PDB entry 8SS3 | electron microscopy, 3.21 A resolution | chains A and F of the 6 polymer chains in the assembly

== Chain A ==
Protein: Glutamate receptor 2, Voltage-dependent calcium channel gamma-5 subunit chimera
Source organism: Rattus norvegicus
UniProtKB: chimeric construct of P19491, Q8VHW8: residues 10-826 from P19491 (GRIA2_RAT), isoform P19491-2 positions 25-841 (UniProt number = residue number + 15); residues 832-1035 from Q8VHW8 positions 4-207 (UniProt number = residue number - 828)
Sequence (1026 residues; each row starts with the number of its first residue):
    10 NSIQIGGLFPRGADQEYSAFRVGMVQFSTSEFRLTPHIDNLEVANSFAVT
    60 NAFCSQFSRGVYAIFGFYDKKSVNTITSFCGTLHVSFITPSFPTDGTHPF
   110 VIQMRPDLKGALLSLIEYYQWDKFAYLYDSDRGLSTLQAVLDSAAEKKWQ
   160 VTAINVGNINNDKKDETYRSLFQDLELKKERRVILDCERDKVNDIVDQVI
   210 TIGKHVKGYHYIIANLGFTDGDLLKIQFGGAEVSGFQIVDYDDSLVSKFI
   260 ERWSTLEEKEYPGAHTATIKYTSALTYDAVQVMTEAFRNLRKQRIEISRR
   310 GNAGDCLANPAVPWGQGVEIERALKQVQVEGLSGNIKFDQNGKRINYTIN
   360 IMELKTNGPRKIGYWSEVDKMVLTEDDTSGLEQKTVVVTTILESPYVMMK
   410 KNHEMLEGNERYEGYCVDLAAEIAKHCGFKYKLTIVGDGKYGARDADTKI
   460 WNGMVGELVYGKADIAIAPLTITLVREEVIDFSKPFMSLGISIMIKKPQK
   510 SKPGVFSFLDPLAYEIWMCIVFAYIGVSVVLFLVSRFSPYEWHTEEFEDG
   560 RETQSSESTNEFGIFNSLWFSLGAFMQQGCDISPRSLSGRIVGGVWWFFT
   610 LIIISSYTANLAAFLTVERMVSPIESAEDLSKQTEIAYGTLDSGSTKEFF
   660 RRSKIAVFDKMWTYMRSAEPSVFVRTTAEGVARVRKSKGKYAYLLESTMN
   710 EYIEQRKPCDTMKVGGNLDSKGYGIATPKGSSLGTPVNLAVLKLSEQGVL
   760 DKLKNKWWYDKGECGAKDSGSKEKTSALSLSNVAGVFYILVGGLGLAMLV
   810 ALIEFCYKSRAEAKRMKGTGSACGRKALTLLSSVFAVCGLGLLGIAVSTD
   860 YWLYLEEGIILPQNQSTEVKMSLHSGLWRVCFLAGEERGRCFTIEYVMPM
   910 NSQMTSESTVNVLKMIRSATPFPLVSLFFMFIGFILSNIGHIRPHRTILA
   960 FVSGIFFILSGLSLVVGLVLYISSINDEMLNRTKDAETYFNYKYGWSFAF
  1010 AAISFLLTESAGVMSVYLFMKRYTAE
Not modelled in the structure: 10-391, 549-568, 776-782, 823-832, 908-918
Cystine bridges: Cys-718/Cys-773, Cys-890/Cys-900
Sequence notes: conflict Glu-241 (Asn256 in P19491), Leu-382 (Val397 in P19491), Glu-384 (Gly405 in P19491), Asp-385 (Asn406 in P19491), Gln-392 (Asn413 in P19491), Ser-754 (Asn775 in P19491), Val-758 (Leu779 in P19491); linker (827-831)
Ligand contacts:
  - Digitonin (AJP), molecule 1: Tyr-523, Trp-526, Met-527, Val-530, Phe-531, Tyr-1001, Lys-1002
  - Digitonin (AJP), molecule 2: Leu-849, Gly-850, Gly-853, Ile-854, Ser-857, Thr-858
  - Digitonin (AJP), molecule 3: Ser-927, Phe-931, Leu-968, Leu-971, Ser-972, Val-975, Leu-979
  - spermidine (SPD): Gln-586, Gln-587, Gly-588
  - ZK1 ({[7-morpholin-4-yl-2,3-dioxo-6-(trifluoromethyl)-3,4-dihydroquinoxalin-1(2H)-yl]methyl}phosphonic acid): Glu-402, Tyr-405, Tyr-450, Pro-478, Thr-480, Arg-485, Leu-650, Ser-652, Gly-653, Ser-654, Thr-655, Thr-686, Glu-705, Thr-707, Met-708, Tyr-732
Swiss-Prot annotation at these positions:
  - glycosylation: Asn-355 (N-linked (GlcNAc...) asparagine)
From the paper describing this entry:
  - binding site for spermidine: Gln-586, Gly-588

== Chain F ==
Protein: Protein cornichon homolog 2
Source organism: Homo sapiens
UniProtKB: Q6PI25 (CNIH2_HUMAN); numbering as in UniProt (aligned over 1-160)
Sequence (160 residues; row label = number of the first residue in the row):
     1 MAFTFAAFCYMLTLVLCASLIFFVIWHIIAFDELRTDFKNPIDQGNPARA
    51 RERLKNIERICCLLRKLVVPEYSIHGLFCLMFLCAAEWVTLGLNIPLLFY
   101 HLWRYFHRPADGSEVMYDAVSIMNADILNYCQKESWCKLAFYLLSFFYYL
   151 YSMVYTLVSF
Not modelled in the structure: 1, 38-55, 160

== How chain A and chain F interact ==
Residue-residue contacts (11):
  Leu-789(A) with Phe-3(F); Thr-4(F); Phe-5(F)
  Phe-796(A) with Phe-3(F), hydrophobic; Phe-8(F), hydrophobic
  Tyr-797(A) with Phe-3(F), hydrophobic; Met-11(F), hydrophobic; Leu-157(F)
  Val-800(A) with Phe-8(F), hydrophobic; Val-15(F), hydrophobic
  Met-807(A) with Val-15(F)
Interface residues without a listed pair, chain A (8 interface residues in all): Ala-793, Leu-803, Leu-811
Interface residues without a listed pair, chain F (10 interface residues in all): Leu-12, Ser-19, Phe-22

== Overview ==
Chain A and chain F form an interface of 8 and 10 residues respectively. Chain A binds compound ZK1, 3 copies
of Digitonin and spermidine. The paper reports a binding site for spermidine at Gln-586(A) and Gly-588(A).
Chain A is Glutamate receptor 2, Voltage-dependent calcium channel gamma-5 subunit chimera (Rattus norvegicus)
and chain F is Protein cornichon homolog 2 (Homo sapiens); the structure, Structure of LBD-TMD of AMPA
receptor GluA2 in complex with auxiliary subunits TARP gamma-5 and cornichon-2 ..., was determined by electron
microscopy (same publication as 8SS2, 8SS4, 8SS6, 8SS7, 8SSA and 8SSB).
